7Z1L - chains A and O of the 20 polymer chains in the assembly; structure by electron microscopy, 2.80 A resolution.

Chain A:
Protein: DNA-directed RNA polymerase III subunit RPC1
Organism: Saccharomyces cerevisiae W303
Notes: EC 2.7.7.6
Reference sequence: P04051 (RPC1_YEAST); numbering as in UniProt (aligned over 1-1460)
Sequence (1460 residues; row label = number of the first residue in the row):
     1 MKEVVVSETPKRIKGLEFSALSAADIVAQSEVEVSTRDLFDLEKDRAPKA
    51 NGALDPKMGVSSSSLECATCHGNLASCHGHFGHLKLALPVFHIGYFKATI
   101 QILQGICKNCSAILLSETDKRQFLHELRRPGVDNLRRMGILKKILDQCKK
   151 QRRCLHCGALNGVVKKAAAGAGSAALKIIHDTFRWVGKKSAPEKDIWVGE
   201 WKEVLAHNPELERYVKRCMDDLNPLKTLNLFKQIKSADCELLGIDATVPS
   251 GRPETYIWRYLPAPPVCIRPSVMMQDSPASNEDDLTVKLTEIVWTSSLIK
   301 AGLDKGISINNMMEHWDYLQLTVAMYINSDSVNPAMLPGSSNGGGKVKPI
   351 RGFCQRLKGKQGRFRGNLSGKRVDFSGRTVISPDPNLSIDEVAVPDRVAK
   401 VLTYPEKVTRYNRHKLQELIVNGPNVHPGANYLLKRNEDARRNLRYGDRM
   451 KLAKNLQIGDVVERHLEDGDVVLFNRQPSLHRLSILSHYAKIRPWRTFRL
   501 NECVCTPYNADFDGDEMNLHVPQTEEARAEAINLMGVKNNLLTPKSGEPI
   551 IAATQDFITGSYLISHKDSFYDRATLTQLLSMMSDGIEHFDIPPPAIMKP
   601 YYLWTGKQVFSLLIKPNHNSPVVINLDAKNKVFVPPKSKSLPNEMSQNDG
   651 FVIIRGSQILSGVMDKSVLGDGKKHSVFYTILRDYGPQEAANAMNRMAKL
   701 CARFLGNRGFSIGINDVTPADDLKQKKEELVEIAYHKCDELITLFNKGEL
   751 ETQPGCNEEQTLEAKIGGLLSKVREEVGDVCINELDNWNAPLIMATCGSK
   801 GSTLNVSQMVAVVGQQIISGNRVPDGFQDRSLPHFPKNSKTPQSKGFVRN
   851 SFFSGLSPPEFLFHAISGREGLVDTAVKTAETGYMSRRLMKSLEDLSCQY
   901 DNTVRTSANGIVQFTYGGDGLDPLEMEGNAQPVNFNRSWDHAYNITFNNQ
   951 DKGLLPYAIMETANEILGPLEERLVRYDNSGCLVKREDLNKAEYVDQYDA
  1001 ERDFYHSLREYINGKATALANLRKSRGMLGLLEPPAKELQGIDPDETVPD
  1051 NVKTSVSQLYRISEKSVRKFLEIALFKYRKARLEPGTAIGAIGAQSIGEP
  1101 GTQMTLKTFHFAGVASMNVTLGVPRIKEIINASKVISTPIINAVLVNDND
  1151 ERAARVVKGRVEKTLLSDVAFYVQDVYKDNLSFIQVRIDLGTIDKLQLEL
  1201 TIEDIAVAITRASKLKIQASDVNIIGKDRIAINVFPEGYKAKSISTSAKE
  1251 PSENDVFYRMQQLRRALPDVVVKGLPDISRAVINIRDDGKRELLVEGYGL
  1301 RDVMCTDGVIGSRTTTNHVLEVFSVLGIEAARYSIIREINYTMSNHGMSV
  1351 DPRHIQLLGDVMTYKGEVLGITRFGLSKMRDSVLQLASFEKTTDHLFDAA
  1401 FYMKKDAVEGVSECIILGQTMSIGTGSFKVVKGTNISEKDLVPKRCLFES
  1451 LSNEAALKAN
Unresolved in the structure: 341-346, 1237-1252, 1459-1460
Curated features (UniProtKB/Swiss-Prot):
  - region: Pro858 to Glu870 (Bridging helix)
  - binding site (Zn(2+)): Cys67, Cys70, Cys77, His80, Cys107, Cys110, Cys154
  - binding site (Mg(2+)): Asp511, Asp513, Asp515
  - mutagenesis: Thr506 (T506I: Temperature-sensitive), Asn509 (N509Y: Temperature-sensitive), Asn518 (N518Q: Temperature-sensitive)

Chain O:
Protein: DNA-directed RNA polymerase III subunit RPC3
Organism: Saccharomyces cerevisiae W303
Reference sequence: P32349 (RPC3_YEAST); residue numbers follow UniProt; this construct covers 1-654
Sequence (654 residues; row label = number of the first residue in the row):
     1 MDELLGEALSAENQTGESTVESEKLVTPEDVMTISSLEQRTLNPDLFLYK
    51 ELVKAHLGERAASVIGMLVALGRLSVRELVEKIDGMDVDSVKTTLVSLTQ
   101 LRCVKYLQETAISGKKTTYYYYNEEGIHILLYSGLIIDEIITQMRVNDEE
   151 EHKQLVAEIVQNVISLGSLTVEDYLSSVTSDSMKYTISSLFVQLCEMGYL
   201 IQISKLHYTPIEDLWQFLYEKHYKNIPRNSPLSDLKKRSQAKMNAKTDFA
   251 KIINKPNELSQILTVDPKTSLRIVKPTVSLTINLDRFMKGRRSKQLINLA
   301 KTRVGSVTAQVYKIALRLTEQKSPKIRDPLTQTGLLQDLEEAKSFQDEAE
   351 LVEEKTPGLTFNAIDLARHLPAELDLRGSLLSRKPSDNKKRSGSNAAASL
   401 PSKKLKTEDGFVIPALPAAVSKSLQESGDTQEEDEEEEDLDADTEDPHSA
   451 SLINSHLKILASSNFPFLNETKPGVYYVPYSKLMPVLKSSVYEYVIASTL
   501 GPSAMRLSRCIRDNKLVSEKIINSTALMKEKDIRSTLASLIRYNSVEIQE
   551 VPRTADRSASRAVFLFRCKETHSYNFMRQNLEWNMANLLFKKEKLKQENS
   601 TLLKKANRDDVKGRENELLLPSELNQLKMVNERELNVFARLSRLLSLWEV
   651 FQMA
Unresolved in the structure: 1-21, 385-446, 654
Curated features (UniProtKB/Swiss-Prot):
  - region: Leu581 to Leu602 (Leucine-zipper)
  - modified residue: Thr27 (Phosphothreonine), Ser392 (Phosphoserine), Ser394 (Phosphoserine)

Chain A / chain O interface:
Residue-residue contacts - 94 pairs, chain A then chain O:
  Ala24(A) with Met32(O)
  Val27(A) with Pro28(O); Val31(O), hydrophobic; Leu37(O), hydrophobic
  Ala28(A) with Met32(O), hydrophobic
  Ser30(A) with Pro28(O)
  Glu31(A) with Pro28(O)
  Asn51(A) with Leu25(O)
  His83(A) with Pro28(O)
  Ala87(A) with Arg542(O)
  Lys108(A) with His572(O), hydrogen bond (backbone-side chain)
  Asn109(A) with Thr571(O); His572(O); Asn575(O)
  Thr118(A) with Gln216(O)
  Arg121(A) with Arg73(O); Tyr121(O), hydrogen bond; Asp213(O), salt bridge
  Arg128(A) with Leu71(O), hydrogen bond (side chain-backbone); Arg73(O)
  Gln151(A) with Gln337(O), hydrogen bond
  Arg153(A) with Gln337(O)
  Cys154(A) with Leu336(O); Gln337(O)
  Leu155(A) with Gly334(O); Leu336(O)
  His156(A) with Leu336(O)
  Gly158(A) with Leu336(O)
  Ala167(A) with Arg557(O)
  Lys177(A) with Glu550(O), salt bridge; Arg557(O)
  Ile179(A) with Arg557(O)
  Ser190(A) with Leu339(O)
  Pro192(A) with Leu339(O)
  Trp197(A) with Gln549(O); Arg567(O)
  Glu200(A) with Lys515(O); Leu516(O); Arg567(O), salt bridge
  Trp201(A) with Leu516(O); Val551(O), hydrophobic
  Glu203(A) with Asn514(O)
  Val204(A) with Leu516(O)
  His207(A) with Ile521(O)
  Leu211(A) with Val563(O), hydrophobic
  Tyr214(A) with Val551(O), hydrophobic; Pro552(O); Arg553(O)
  Arg217(A) with Thr554(O), hydrogen bond (side chain-backbone); Ala555(O), hydrogen bond (side chain-backbone); Arg557(O)
  Cys218(A) with Val551(O), hydrophobic
  Met219(A) with Gln549(O), hydrogen bond (backbone-side chain); Arg557(O)
  Asp220(A) with Glu547(O)
  Asp221(A) with Ile548(O); Glu550(O)
  Leu225(A) with Ile541(O), hydrophobic
  Lys226(A) with Glu547(O), salt bridge
  Asn229(A) with Arg542(O); Asn544(O), hydrogen bond; Phe576(O)
  Lys232(A) with Asn43(O)
  Gln233(A) with Gln579(O)
  Lys235(A) with Asp45(O), salt bridge
  Ser236(A) with Asn43(O); Ala70(O)
  Ala237(A) with Val69(O); Ala70(O); Gly72(O)
  Glu240(A) with Leu71(O)
  Ala246(A) with Ala70(O)
  Thr247(A) with Met67(O); Leu71(O)
  Pro249(A) with Thr41(O)
  Arg252(A) with Asn43(O)
  Leu303(A) with Ala538(O), hydrophobic; Arg542(O)
  Lys305(A) with Lys531(O)
  Gly306(A) with Arg534(O), hydrogen bond (backbone-side chain)
  Ile307(A) with Arg534(O)
  Ser308(A) with Arg534(O)
  Ile309(A) with Glu519(O); Leu537(O), hydrophobic; Phe566(O), hydrophobic
  Asn310(A) with Ala559(O); Ala562(O); Phe564(O)
  Met313(A) with Ile548(O), hydrophobic; Ala559(O); Phe564(O), hydrophobic
  Glu314(A) with Ala559(O); Ser560(O)
  Asp317(A) with Ala559(O)
Also at the interface, not in a pair above, chain A (71 interface residues in all): Ser22, Ala23, Val32, Glu117, Cys157, Ala174, Gly199, Glu210, Leu230, Ile234, Tyr260
Also at the interface, not in a pair above, chain O (65 interface residues in all): Glu38, Arg40, Leu42, Leu74, Glu78, Glu212, Ser535, Asp556, Leu565, Lys569

Summary:
Chain A and chain O form an interface of 71 and 65 residues respectively; the contacts include 9 hydrogen
bonds and 5 salt bridges. Among the polar pairs are Arg121(A)-Asp213(O), Lys177(A)-Glu550(O) and
Glu200(A)-Arg567(O).
Chain A is DNA-directed RNA polymerase III subunit RPC1 and chain O is DNA-directed RNA polymerase III subunit
RPC3, both from Saccharomyces cerevisiae W303; the structure, Structure of yeast RNA Polymerase III
Pre-Termination Complex (PTC), was determined by electron microscopy, deposited together with 7Z1M, 7Z1N and
7Z1O.
